5H8K - chains E and G of the 8 polymer chains in the assembly; structure by X-ray diffraction, 2.39 A resolution.

Chain E (and G):
Molecule: N-carbamoylputrescine amidohydrolase
From: Medicago truncatula
Notes: chain G of this document is another copy of the same molecule, construct and numbering; everything in this record applies to it too
UniProt: G7ITU5 (G7ITU5_MEDTR); numbering as in UniProt (aligned over 1-301)
Chain sequence (304 residues; each row starts with the number of its first residue; numbers below 1 keep their minus sign (Ser-2 is residue -2)):
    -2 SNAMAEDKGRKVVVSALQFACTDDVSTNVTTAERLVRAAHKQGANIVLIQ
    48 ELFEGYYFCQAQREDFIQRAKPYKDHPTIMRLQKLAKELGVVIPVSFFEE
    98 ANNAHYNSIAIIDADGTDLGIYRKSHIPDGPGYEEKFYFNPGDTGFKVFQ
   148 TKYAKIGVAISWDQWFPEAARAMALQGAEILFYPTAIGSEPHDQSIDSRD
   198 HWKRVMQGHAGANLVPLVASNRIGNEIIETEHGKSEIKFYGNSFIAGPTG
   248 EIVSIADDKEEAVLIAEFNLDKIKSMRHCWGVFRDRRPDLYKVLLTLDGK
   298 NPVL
Unresolved in the structure: -2 to 4 (chain G: -2 to 6)
Construct notes: expression tag (-2 to 0); engineered mutation Ser158 (Cys in G7ITU5)
From the paper describing this entry:
  - binding site for glycerol: Glu187
  - allosteric site: Asp194, His198, Glu248 (from molecular simulation)

How chain E and chain G interact:
Residue-residue contacts (23; chain E residue first):
  Ala171(E) - Asn100(G)  hydrogen bond (backbone-side chain)
  Leu172(E) - Asn99(G)  hydrogen bond (backbone-side chain)
  Gln173(E) - Asn99(G)
  Gly174(E) - Asn99(G)
  Lys271(E) - Gln65(G)
  Lys271(E) - Glu97(G)  salt bridge
  Ser272(E) - Glu61(G)  hydrogen bond
  Ser272(E) - Gln65(G)
  Met273(E) - Glu61(G)  hydrogen bond (backbone-side chain)
  Arg274(E) - Asn100(G)  hydrogen bond
  His275(E) - Ile64(G)
  His275(E) - Gln65(G)  hydrogen bond
  His275(E) - Asn99(G)
  His275(E) - Asn100(G)  hydrogen bond
  His275(E) - His102(G)  hydrogen bond
  Cys276(E) - Glu61(G)
  Cys276(E) - Ile64(G)  hydrophobic
  Phe280(E) - Asn100(G)
  Phe280(E) - Asn137(G)  hydrogen bond (backbone-side chain)
  Arg281(E) - Lys133(G)
  Arg281(E) - Phe134(G)  hydrogen bond (side chain-backbone)
  Arg281(E) - Asn137(G)  hydrogen bond (backbone-side chain)
  Asp286(E) - Leu301(G)
Other interface residues (no listed pair), chain E (16 interface residues in all): Lys152, Asp282, Leu287
Other interface residues (no listed pair), chain G (14 interface residues in all): Tyr135, Phe136, Pro138

Summary:
Chain E and chain G form an interface of 16 and 14 residues respectively, with 11 hydrogen bonds and 1 salt
bridge. Polar contacts include Lys271(E)-Glu97(G), Ala171(E)-Asn100(G) and Leu172(E)-Asn99(G). The paper
reports a binding site for glycerol at Glu187(E); an allosteric site at Asp194(E), His198(E) and Glu248(E).
Both chains are N-carbamoylputrescine amidohydrolase (Medicago truncatula). Entry 5H8K (Crystal structure of
Medicago truncatula N-carbamoylputrescine amidohydrolase (MtCPA) C158S mutant) was determined by X-ray
diffraction (same publication as 5H8I, 5H8J and 5H8L).
